Entry 7P0M (electron microscopy, 2.75 A resolution); this record covers chains A and B of the 13 polymer chains in the assembly.

[Chain A (and B)]
Protein: Lon protease homolog, mitochondrial
Organism: Homo sapiens
Notes: EC 3.4.21.53; chain B of this document is another copy of the same molecule, construct and numbering; everything in this record applies to it too
UniProt: P36776 (LONM_HUMAN); residue numbers follow UniProt; this construct covers 67-959
Sequence (895 residues; each row starts with the number of its first residue):
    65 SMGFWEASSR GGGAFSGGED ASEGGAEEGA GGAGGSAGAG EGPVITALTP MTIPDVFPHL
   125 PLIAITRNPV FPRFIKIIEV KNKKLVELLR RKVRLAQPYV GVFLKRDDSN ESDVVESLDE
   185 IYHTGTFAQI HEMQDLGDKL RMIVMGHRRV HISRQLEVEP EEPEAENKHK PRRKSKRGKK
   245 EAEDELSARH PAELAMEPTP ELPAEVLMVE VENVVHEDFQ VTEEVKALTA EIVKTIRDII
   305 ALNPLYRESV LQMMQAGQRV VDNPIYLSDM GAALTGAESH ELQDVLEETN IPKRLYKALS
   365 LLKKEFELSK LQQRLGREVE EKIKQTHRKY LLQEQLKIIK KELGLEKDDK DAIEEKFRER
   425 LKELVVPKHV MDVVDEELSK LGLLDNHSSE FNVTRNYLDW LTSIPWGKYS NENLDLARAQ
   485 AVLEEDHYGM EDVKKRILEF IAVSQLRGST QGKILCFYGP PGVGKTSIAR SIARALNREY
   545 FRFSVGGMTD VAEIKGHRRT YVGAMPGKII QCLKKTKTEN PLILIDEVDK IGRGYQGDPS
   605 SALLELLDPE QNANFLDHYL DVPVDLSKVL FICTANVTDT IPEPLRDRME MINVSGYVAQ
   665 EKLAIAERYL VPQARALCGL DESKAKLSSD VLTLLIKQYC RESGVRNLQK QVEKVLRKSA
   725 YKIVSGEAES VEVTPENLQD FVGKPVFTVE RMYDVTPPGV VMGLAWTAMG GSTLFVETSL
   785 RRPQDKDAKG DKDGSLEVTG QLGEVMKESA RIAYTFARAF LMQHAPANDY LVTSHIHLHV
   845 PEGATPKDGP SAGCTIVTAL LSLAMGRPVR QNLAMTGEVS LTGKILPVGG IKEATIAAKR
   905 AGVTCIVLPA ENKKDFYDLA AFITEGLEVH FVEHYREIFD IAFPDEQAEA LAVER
Disordered / not traced: 65-409, 788-793, 950-959 (chain B: 65-409, 791-794, 950-959)
Differences from the reference sequence: expression tag (65-66); engineered mutation A898 (Lys in P36776)
Swiss-Prot annotation at these positions:
  - active site: S855
  - binding site (ATP): G523 to T530
  - natural variant: E476 (E476A: In CODASS), S631 (S631Y: In CODASS), A670 (A670V: In CODASS), R672 (R672C: In CODASS), P676 (P676S: In CODASS), R679 (R679H: In CODASS), R721 (R721G: In CODASS), A724 (A724V: In CODASS), P749 (P749S: In CODASS), G767 (G767E: In CODASS), I927 (deletion: In CODASS)
  - mutagenesis: K529 (K529R: Abolishes ATPase activity, and presumably ATP-driven protein unfolding, but does not block access to the proteolytic active site or prevent a substrate from binding to it), W770 (W770A: Has low basal, but normal stimulated ATPase activity, and retains peptidase activity; W770P: Has normal basal, but low stimulated ATPase activity, and abolishes peptidase activity), S855 (S855A: Lacks both ATPase and protease activity, but retains DNA binding activity), T880 (T880V: Enhances the basal, but not the stimulated ATPase activity), G893 (G893A: Has low basal, but normal stimulated ATPase activity, and retains peptidase activity; G893P: Has normal basal, but low stimulated ATPase activity, and abolishes peptidase activity), G894 (G894A/S: Enhances the basal, but not the stimulated ATPase activity, and retains peptidase activity; G894P: Enhances the basal, but not the stimulated ATPase activity, and abolishes peptidase activity)
Ion coordination: Mg2+: T530 (together with ATP)
Ligand contacts: ATP (adenosine-5'-triphosphate): D490, H491, Y492, M494, P524, P525, G526, V527, G528, K529, T530, S531, E591, N640, Y661, I669, Y673, V709, R710, Q713

[Interface between chain A and chain B]
Residue-residue contacts (98; chain A residue first):
  H451(A) - E410(B)
  H451(A) - D449(B)  salt bridge
  N456(A) - L447(B)
  N456(A) - L448(B)
  R459(A) - K444(B)
  R459(A) - L447(B)
  N460(A) - K444(B)
  P525(A) - D651(B)
  G526(A) - D651(B)
  T530(A) - Q615(B)
  R546(A) - Q615(B)
  G550(A) - S605(B)
  G551(A) - V555(B)
  G551(A) - S605(B)
  D554(A) - R562(B)
  D554(A) - Y565(B)  hydrogen bond
  A556(A) - R562(B)
  E557(A) - R562(B)
  E557(A) - H622(B)  salt bridge
  H561(A) - R562(B)
  H561(A) - T564(B)
  H561(A) - Y565(B)
  V566(A) - S453(B)
  V566(A) - E454(B)
  V566(A) - T564(B)
  G567(A) - E454(B)  hydrogen bond (backbone-side chain)
  G567(A) - T564(B)  hydrogen bond (backbone-side chain)
  A568(A) - T564(B)
  M569(A) - R562(B)  hydrogen bond (backbone-side chain)
  M569(A) - R563(B)  hydrogen bond
  M569(A) - T564(B)
  M569(A) - D625(B)
  P570(A) - R562(B)
  K572(A) - D625(B)  salt bridge
  E591(A) - L608(B)
  K594(A) - S605(B)
  Y599(A) - Q600(B)
  N640(A) - P648(B)
  A680(A) - R511(B)
  L681(A) - R511(B)  hydrogen bond (backbone-side chain)
  C682(A) - L510(B)
  L684(A) - L510(B)  hydrophobic
  R710(A) - D612(B)  salt bridge
  R710(A) - D651(B)  salt bridge
  R710(A) - R652(B)
  K714(A) - D651(B)  hydrogen bond (side chain-backbone)
  K714(A) - M653(B)  hydrogen bond (side chain-backbone)
  E717(A) - K517(B)  salt bridge
  R721(A) - R500(B)
  R721(A) - E503(B)
  R721(A) - V507(B)
  R721(A) - E654(B)  salt bridge
  K722(A) - E503(B)  salt bridge
  A724(A) - L510(B)  hydrophobic
  Y725(A) - L480(B)  hydrophobic
  Y725(A) - Q484(B)
  Y725(A) - L502(B)
  Y725(A) - E503(B)
  Y725(A) - A506(B)  hydrophobic
  V728(A) - L480(B)  hydrophobic
  V728(A) - A506(B)
  V728(A) - Q509(B)
  K748(A) - D919(B)
  K748(A) - D922(B)  salt bridge
  P749(A) - K918(B)
  T752(A) - E915(B)
  T752(A) - K918(B)  hydrogen bond
  M756(A) - K888(B)  hydrogen bond (backbone-side chain)
  M756(A) - L890(B)  hydrophobic
  Y757(A) - S884(B)
  Y757(A) - T886(B)  hydrogen bond
  Y757(A) - K888(B)
  E781(A) - S884(B)  hydrogen bond
  E781(A) - L885(B)
  E781(A) - T886(B)
  S783(A) - T819(B)
  S783(A) - L885(B)
  R785(A) - T819(B)
  R785(A) - R822(B)  hydrogen bond (backbone-side chain)
  R786(A) - D795(B)  salt bridge
  R786(A) - D797(B)  salt bridge
  R786(A) - R822(B)
  P787(A) - M826(B)  hydrophobic
  P787(A) - V836(B)
  E801(A) - R815(B)  salt bridge
  T803(A) - E812(B)
  T803(A) - I816(B)
  G804(A) - E812(B)  hydrogen bond (backbone-side chain)
  Q805(A) - V809(B)
  Q805(A) - E812(B)  hydrogen bond
  H841(A) - R815(B)
  H841(A) - T819(B)  hydrogen bond
  H841(A) - L885(B)
  H843(A) - I816(B)
  H843(A) - L885(B)
  E846(A) - E882(B)
  E846(A) - L890(B)
  G847(A) - E882(B)  hydrogen bond (backbone-side chain)
Other interface residues (no listed pair), chain A (65 interface residues in all): M552, G560, Y565, Q575, N711, Q713, V764, T782, K796, P845, A848
Other interface residues (no listed pair), chain B (64 interface residues in all): D602, A606, E614, N618, L620, E647, R650, E808, P854

[In short]
Chain A and chain B form an interface of 65 and 64 residues respectively; the contacts include 17 hydrogen
bonds and 12 salt bridges. Polar contacts include H451(A)-D449(B), E557(A)-H622(B) and K572(A)-D625(B).
Ligands of chain A: ATP.
Both chains are Lon protease homolog, mitochondrial (Homo sapiens). Entry 7P0M (Human mitochondrial Lon
protease with substrate in the ATPase and protease domains) was determined by electron microscopy.
